Entry 6BDS (X-ray diffraction, 1.53 A resolution); this record covers chain A.

# Chain A
Protein: Sulfotransferase oxamniquine resistance protein
Source organism: Schistosoma mansoni
Reference sequence: G4VLE5 (G4VLE5_SCHMA); residue numbers follow UniProt; this construct covers 1-257
Sequence (259 residues; row label = number of the first residue in the row; numbers below 1 keep their minus sign (Gly-1 is residue -1)):
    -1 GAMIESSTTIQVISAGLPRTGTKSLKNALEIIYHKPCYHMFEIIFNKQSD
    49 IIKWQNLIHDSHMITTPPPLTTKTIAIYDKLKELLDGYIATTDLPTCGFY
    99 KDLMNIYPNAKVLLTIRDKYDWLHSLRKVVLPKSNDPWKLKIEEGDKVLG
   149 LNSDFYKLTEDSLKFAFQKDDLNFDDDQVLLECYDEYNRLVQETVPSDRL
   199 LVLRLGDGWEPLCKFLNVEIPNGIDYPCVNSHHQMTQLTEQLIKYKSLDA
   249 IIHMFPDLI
Unresolved in the structure: 257
Sequence notes: expression tag (-1 to 0)
Residues lining bound ligands:
  - adenosine-3'-5'-diphosphate (A3P): Leu15, Pro16, Arg17, Thr18, Gly19, Thr20, Lys21, Ser22, Arg115, Ser123, Leu203, Gly204, Tyr224, Pro225, Cys226, Val227, Asn228, Ser229, His230
  - DJ4 ((2-nitro-4-{[(3S)-1-{[4-(trifluoromethyl)phenyl]methyl}pyrrolidin-3-yl]amino}phenyl)methanol), molecule 1: Pro16, Arg17, His37, Met38, Phe39, Ile42, Phe43, Asp91, Val127, Val128, Ile140, Asp144, Leu147, Phe153, Tyr154, Thr157, Asn228, Met233, Leu236, Thr237, Leu240, Leu256
  - DJ4, molecule 2: Pro65, Pro66, Leu68, Tyr76, Asn103, Ile104, Pro106
What the authors report for this chain:
  - binding site for DJ4: Arg17, Asn228
  - binding site for DJ4: Phe39, Phe43, Asp144 (from molecular simulation)

# In short
Bound to chain A: adenosine-3'-5'-diphosphate and compound DJ4. From the paper: a binding site for DJ4 at
Arg17, Asn228 and Phe39 among others.
Chain A is Sulfotransferase oxamniquine resistance protein (Schistosoma mansoni); the structure, Schistosoma
mansoni (Blood Fluke) Sulfotransferase/CIDD-0000204 (Compound 11f) Complex, was determined by X-ray
diffraction (same publication as 6BDP, 6BDQ, 6BDR and 6MFE).
